6FQ5 - chains E and J of the 10 polymer chains in the assembly; structure by electron microscopy, 3.80 A resolution.

Chain E:
Name: histone H3
Source organism: Xenopus laevis
Chain sequence (98 residues; each row starts with the number of its first residue):
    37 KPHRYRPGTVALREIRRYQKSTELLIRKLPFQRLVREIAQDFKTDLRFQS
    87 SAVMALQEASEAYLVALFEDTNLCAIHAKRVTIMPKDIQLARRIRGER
Not modelled in the structure: 37

Chain J:
Molecule: 147-nt DNA strand
Source organism: synthetic construct
Sequence (147 nucleotides; each row starts with the number of its first residue; numbers below 1 keep their minus sign (DC-73 is residue -73)):
   -73 CTGGAGAATCCCGGTGCCGAGGCCGCTCAATTGGTCGTAGACAGCTCTAG
   -23 CACCGCTTAAACGCACGTACGCGCTGTCCCCCGCGTTTTAACCGCCAAGG
    27 GGATTACTCCCTAGTCTCCAGGCACGTGTCAGATATATACATCCTGT

Chain E / chain J interface:
Contacting residue pairs - 20 pairs, chain E then chain J:
  Arg42(E) - DC70(J)  phosphate contact
  Arg42(E) - DT71(J)  salt bridge to the phosphate
  Thr45(E) - DC69(J)  sugar contact
  Thr45(E) - DC70(J)  hydrogen bond to the phosphate
  Arg63(E) - DA-14(J)  sugar contact
  Arg63(E) - DA-13(J)  phosphate contact
  Arg72(E) - DC-23(J)  salt bridge to the phosphate
  Arg83(E) - DG-24(J)  phosphate contact
  Arg83(E) - DC-23(J)  phosphate contact
  Phe84(E) - DG-24(J)  phosphate contact
  Phe84(E) - DC-23(J)  hydrogen bond to the phosphate
  Gln85(E) - DG-24(J)  phosphate contact
  Ser86(E) - DG-24(J)  phosphate contact
  Arg116(E) - DG-3(J)  phosphate contact
  Arg116(E) - DC-2(J)  salt bridge to the phosphate
  Val117(E) - DC-4(J)  phosphate contact
  Val117(E) - DG-3(J)  hydrogen bond to the phosphate
  Thr118(E) - DC-4(J)  hydrogen bond to the phosphate
  Thr118(E) - DG-3(J)  hydrogen bond to the phosphate
  Met120(E) - DC-2(J)  phosphate contact
Also at the interface, not in a pair above, chain E (15 interface residues in all): Arg40, Leu82, Lys115
Also at the interface, not in a pair above, chain J (13 interface residues in all): DA-9, DC-8, DA-5

In short:
15 residues of chain E and 13 residues of chain J are in contact; the contacts include 5 hydrogen bonds and 3
salt bridges. Polar pairs include Thr45(E)-DC70(J), Phe84(E)-DC-23(J) and Val117(E)-DG-3(J).
Here chain E is histone H3 (Xenopus laevis) and chain J is a 147-nt DNA strand (synthetic construct). Entry
6FQ5 (Class 1 : canonical nucleosome) was determined by electron microscopy (same publication as 6FQ6 and
6FQ8).
